Entry 3FEA (X-ray diffraction, 1.33 A resolution); this record covers chains A and L.

== Chain A ==
Name: Mdm4 protein
Organism: Homo sapiens
Notes: fragment: N-terminal domain
UniProt: O15151 (MDM4_HUMAN); residue numbers follow UniProt; this construct covers 14-111
Sequence (100 residues; numbered 12 to 111; the number before each row is that of its first residue):
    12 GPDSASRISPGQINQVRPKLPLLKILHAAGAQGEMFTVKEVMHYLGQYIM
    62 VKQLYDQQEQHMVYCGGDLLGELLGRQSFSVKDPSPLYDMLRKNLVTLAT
Not modelled in the structure: 12-25, 109-111
Differences from the reference sequence: expression tag (12-13); engineered mutation S17 (Cys in O15151)
Reported in the primary citation:
  - conformationally variable residues (helix shift, side-chain flip): P95, L98, Y99

== Chain L ==
Name: p53-peptidomimetic Ac-Phe-Met-Aib-Pmp-6-Cl-Trp-Glu-Ac3c-Leu-NH2
Sequence (10 residues; each row starts with the number of its first residue):
     1 XFMAFWEXLX
Modified / non-standard residues: ACE (acetyl group) at position 1, 1AC (1-aminocyclopropanecarboxylic acid) at position 8, NH2 (amino group) at position 10; A4 (alpha-aminoisobutyric acid; AIB); F5 (2-amino-3-(4-phosphonomethyl-phenyl)-propionic acid; PM3); W6 (6-chloro-l-tryptophan; 6CW)

== Interface between chain A and chain L ==
Pairs across the interface - 22 pairs, chain A then chain L:
  M53(A) with W6(L); L9(L), hydrophobic
  L56(A) with W6(L)
  G57(A) with F2(L); W6(L)
  I60(A) with F2(L), hydrophobic; W6(L)
  M61(A) with F2(L), hydrophobic; M3(L), hydrophobic
  Y66(A) with F2(L), hydrophobic
  Q71(A) with ACE_1(L); F2(L), hydrogen bond (side chain-backbone); F5(L)
  H72(A) with F5(L)
  V92(A) with F2(L), hydrophobic; F5(L); W6(L); L9(L)
  K93(A) with F5(L)
  P95(A) with L9(L), hydrophobic
  L98(A) with W6(L); L9(L), hydrophobic
Other interface residues (no listed pair), chain A (14 interface residues in all): V74, F90
From the paper, about this interface:
  - interface residues, chain A: M53(A), L56(A), I60(A), Q71(A), H72(A), V92(A), L98(A)

== Summary ==
Chain A and chain L form an interface of 14 and 6 residues respectively, with 1 hydrogen bond. The
hydrogen-bonded pair is Q71(A)-F2(L). The paper reports interface residues M53(A), L56(A) and I60(A) among
others; conformational variability at P95(A), L98(A) and Y99(A).
Here chain A is Mdm4 protein (Homo sapiens) and chain L is p53-peptidomimetic
Ac-Phe-Met-Aib-Pmp-6-Cl-Trp-Glu-Ac3c-Leu-NH2. Entry 3FEA (Crystal Structure of HdmX bound to the
p53-peptidomimetic Ac-Phe-Met-Aib-Pmp-6-Cl-Trp-Glu-Ac3c-Leu-NH2 at 1.33A) was determined by X-ray diffraction
together with 3FE7 from the same study.
